Entry 2LEH (solution NMR); this record covers chains A and B.

Chain A:
Name: Survival of motor neuron protein-interacting protein 1
From: Homo sapiens
Reference sequence: O14893 (GEMI2_HUMAN); residues 95-280 here = UniProt positions 95-280
Sequence (189 residues; each row starts with the number of its first residue):
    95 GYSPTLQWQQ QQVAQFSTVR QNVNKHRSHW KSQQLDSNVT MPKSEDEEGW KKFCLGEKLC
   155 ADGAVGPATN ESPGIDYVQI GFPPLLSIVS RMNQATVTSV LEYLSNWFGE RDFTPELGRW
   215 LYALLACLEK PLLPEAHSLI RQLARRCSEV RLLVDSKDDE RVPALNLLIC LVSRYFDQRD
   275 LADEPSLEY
Construct notes: expression tag (281-283)
Swiss-Prot annotation at these positions:
  - modified residue: Ser-166 (Phosphoserine)
  - mutagenesis: Arg-213 (R213D: Impairs binding to SMN1)

Chain B:
Name: Survival motor neuron protein
From: Homo sapiens
Reference sequence: Q16637 (SMN_HUMAN); numbering as in UniProt (aligned over 26-51)
Sequence (26 residues; numbered 26 to 51; the number before each row is that of its first residue):
    26 GQSDDSDIWD DTALIKAYDK AVASFK
Swiss-Prot annotation at these positions:
  - region: Gly-26 to Lys-51 (Interacts with GEMIN2)
  - modified residue (Phosphoserine): Ser-28, Ser-31
  - cross-link: Lys-51 (Glycyl lysine isopeptide (Lys-Gly) (interchain with G-Cter in SUMO2))
  - natural variant: Asp-30 (D30N: In SMA2), Asp-44 (D44V: In SMA3)
  - mutagenesis: Trp-34 (W34A: Impairs GEMIN2 binding), Leu-39 (L39A: Impairs GEMIN2 binding), Tyr-43 (Y43A: Impairs GEMIN2 binding), Asp-44 (D44A: Impairs GEMIN2 binding), Ala-46 (A46N: Impairs GEMIN2 binding)
From the paper describing this entry:
  - mutagenesis - D35A, K41A, D44A: unchanged binding to Survival of motor neuron protein-interacting protein 1 (chain A)
  - disease-associated variants - D30N, D44V: unchanged binding to Survival of motor neuron protein-interacting protein 1 (chain A)
  - mutagenesis - W34A, D36A: decreased binding to Survival of motor neuron protein-interacting protein 1 (chain A)
  - post-translational modification sites: Ser-28, Ser-31 (citing earlier work)
  - mutagenesis - D44V: decreased binding to in the presence of detergent

Chain A / chain B interface:
Contacting residue pairs (20; chain A residue first):
  Gln-105(A) with Lys-45(B)
  Gln-106(A) with Ala-46(B)
  Gln-109(A) with Ala-42(B); Lys-45(B)
  Val-113(A) with Leu-39(B)
  Asn-116(A) with Ala-38(B)
  Lys-119(A) with Trp-34(B)
  His-120(A) with Trp-34(B); Asp-36(B)
  His-123(A) with Ser-31(B)
  Trp-124(A) with Ser-31(B)
  Leu-179(A) with Asp-36(B)
  Pro-209(A) with Tyr-43(B)
  Gly-212(A) with Tyr-43(B)
  Arg-213(A) with Tyr-43(B)
  Tyr-216(A) with Tyr-43(B); Ala-46(B)
  Glu-254(A) with Phe-50(B)
  Pro-257(A) with Phe-50(B)
  Leu-261(A) with Ser-49(B)
Other interface residues (no listed pair), chain A (20 interface residues in all): Gln-127, Leu-180, Ala-258
Other interface residues (no listed pair), chain B (14 interface residues in all): Ile-33, Asp-35, Val-47
The authors on this interface:
  - specific contacts: His-120(A)/Asp-36(B)
  - interface residues, chain B: Leu-39(B), Ala-42(B), Tyr-43(B), Ala-46(B), Val-47(B)
  - hot spots on chain B (mutagenesis) - L39A (20-fold), Y43A (100-fold), A46N (10-fold): decreased binding to Survival of motor neuron protein-interacting protein 1 (chain A)

Summary:
Chain A and chain B form an interface of 20 and 14 residues respectively. The paper describes a contact
between His-120(A) and Asp-36(B). The paper reports that W34A, D36A and L39A of chain B, among others, reduce
binding to Survival of motor neuron protein-interacting protein 1 (chain A); interface residues Leu-39(B),
Ala-42(B) and Tyr-43(B) among others; 10 substitutions were tested in all.
Here chain A is Survival of motor neuron protein-interacting protein 1 and chain B is Survival motor neuron
protein, both from Homo sapiens. Entry 2LEH (Solution structure of the core SMN-Gemin2 complex) was determined
by solution NMR.
